7U0I - chains E and I of the 14 polymer chains in the assembly; structure by electron microscopy, 2.60 A resolution.

Chain E:
Name: Histone H3.1
Organism: Homo sapiens
Reference sequence: P68431 (H31_HUMAN); residues 0-135 here correspond to UniProt positions 1-136 (UniProt number = residue number + 1)
Sequence (136 residues; each row starts with the number of its first residue; numbering starts at 0):
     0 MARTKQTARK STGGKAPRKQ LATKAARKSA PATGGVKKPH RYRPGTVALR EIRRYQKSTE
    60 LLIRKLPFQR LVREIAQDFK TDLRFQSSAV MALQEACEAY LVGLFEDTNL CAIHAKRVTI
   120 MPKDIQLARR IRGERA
Unresolved in the structure: 0-37, 135
Curated features (UniProtKB/Swiss-Prot):
  - modified residue: Arg-2 (Asymmetric dimethylarginine), Thr-3 (Phosphothreonine), Lys-4 (Allysine), Gln-5 (5-glutamyl dopamine), Thr-6 (Phosphothreonine), Arg-8 (Citrulline), Lys-9 (N6,N6,N6-trimethyllysine), Ser-10 (ADP-ribosylserine), Thr-11 (Phosphothreonine), Lys-14 (N6-(2-hydroxyisobutyryl)lysine), Arg-17 (Asymmetric dimethylarginine), Lys-18 (N6-(2-hydroxyisobutyryl)lysine), Lys-23 (N6-(2-hydroxyisobutyryl)lysine), Arg-26 (Citrulline), Lys-27 (N6,N6,N6-trimethyllysine), Ser-28 (ADP-ribosylserine), Lys-36 (N6,N6,N6-trimethyllysine), Lys-37 (N6-methyllysine), Tyr-41 (Phosphotyrosine), Lys-56 (N6,N6,N6-trimethyllysine) and 8 more in UniProt
  - lipidation: Lys-18 (N6-decanoyllysine)

Chain I:
Molecule: 162-nt DNA strand
Sequence (162 nucleotides; each row starts with the number of its first residue):
     1 AGTGGTATTA ACATATCCTC AGTGGTGAGT ATTAACATGG AACTTACTCC AACAATACAG
    61 ATGCTGAATA AATGTAGTCT AAGTGAAGGA AGAAGGAAAG GTGGGAGCTG CCATCACTCA
   121 GAATTGTCCA GCAGGGATTG TGCAAGCTTG TGAATAAAGA CA
Unresolved in the structure: 1-10, 160-162

Interface between chain E and chain I:
Pairs across the interface (18):
  Arg-40(E) / DG92(I)  base contact
  Arg-40(E) / DA93(I)  hydrogen bond to the sugar
  Arg-40(E) / DA94(I)  sugar contact
  Tyr-41(E) / DC17(I)  hydrogen bond to the base
  Tyr-41(E) / DC18(I)  sugar contact
  Tyr-41(E) / DA93(I)  sugar contact
  Tyr-41(E) / DA94(I)  phosphate contact
  Val-46(E) / DA93(I)  phosphate contact
  Ala-47(E) / DA93(I)  phosphate contact
  Arg-49(E) / DC18(I)  phosphate contact
  Arg-49(E) / DT19(I)  phosphate contact
  Arg-63(E) / DG101(I)  sugar contact
  Lys-64(E) / DT102(I)  hydrogen bond to the phosphate
  Leu-65(E) / DG101(I)  phosphate contact
  Leu-65(E) / DT102(I)  hydrogen bond to the phosphate
  Pro-66(E) / DG101(I)  phosphate contact
  Arg-69(E) / DG101(I)  salt bridge to the phosphate
  Arg-83(E) / DC111(I)  sugar contact
Also at the interface, not in a pair above, chain E (15 interface residues in all): His-39, Pro-43, Gly-44, Lys-56
Also at the interface, not in a pair above, chain I (12 interface residues in all): DT16, DC20, DG103

Summary:
15 residues of chain E face 12 of chain I across their interface; the contacts include 4 hydrogen bonds and 1
salt bridge. Among the polar pairs are Tyr-41(E)/DC17(I), Arg-40(E)/DA93(I) and Lys-64(E)/DT102(I).
Chain E is Histone H3.1 (Homo sapiens) and chain I is a 162-nt DNA strand; the structure, Structure of LIN28b
nucleosome bound 2 OCT4, was determined by electron microscopy together with 7U0G, 7U0J, 8DK5, 8SPS and 8SPU
from the same study.
